PDB entry 7UB5 | electron microscopy, 3.35 A resolution | chains A and C of the 3 polymer chains in the assembly

# Chain A (and C)
Molecule: Spike glycoprotein
Source organism: Severe acute respiratory syndrome coronavirus 2
Notes: chain C of this document is another copy of the same molecule, construct and numbering; everything in this record applies to it too
UniProtKB: P0DTC2 (SPIKE_SARS2); aligned to UniProt positions 1-1205 over residues 4-1208 (the alignment contains insertions or deletions, so no single offset holds)
Amino-acid sequence (1285 residues; row label = number of the first residue in the row):
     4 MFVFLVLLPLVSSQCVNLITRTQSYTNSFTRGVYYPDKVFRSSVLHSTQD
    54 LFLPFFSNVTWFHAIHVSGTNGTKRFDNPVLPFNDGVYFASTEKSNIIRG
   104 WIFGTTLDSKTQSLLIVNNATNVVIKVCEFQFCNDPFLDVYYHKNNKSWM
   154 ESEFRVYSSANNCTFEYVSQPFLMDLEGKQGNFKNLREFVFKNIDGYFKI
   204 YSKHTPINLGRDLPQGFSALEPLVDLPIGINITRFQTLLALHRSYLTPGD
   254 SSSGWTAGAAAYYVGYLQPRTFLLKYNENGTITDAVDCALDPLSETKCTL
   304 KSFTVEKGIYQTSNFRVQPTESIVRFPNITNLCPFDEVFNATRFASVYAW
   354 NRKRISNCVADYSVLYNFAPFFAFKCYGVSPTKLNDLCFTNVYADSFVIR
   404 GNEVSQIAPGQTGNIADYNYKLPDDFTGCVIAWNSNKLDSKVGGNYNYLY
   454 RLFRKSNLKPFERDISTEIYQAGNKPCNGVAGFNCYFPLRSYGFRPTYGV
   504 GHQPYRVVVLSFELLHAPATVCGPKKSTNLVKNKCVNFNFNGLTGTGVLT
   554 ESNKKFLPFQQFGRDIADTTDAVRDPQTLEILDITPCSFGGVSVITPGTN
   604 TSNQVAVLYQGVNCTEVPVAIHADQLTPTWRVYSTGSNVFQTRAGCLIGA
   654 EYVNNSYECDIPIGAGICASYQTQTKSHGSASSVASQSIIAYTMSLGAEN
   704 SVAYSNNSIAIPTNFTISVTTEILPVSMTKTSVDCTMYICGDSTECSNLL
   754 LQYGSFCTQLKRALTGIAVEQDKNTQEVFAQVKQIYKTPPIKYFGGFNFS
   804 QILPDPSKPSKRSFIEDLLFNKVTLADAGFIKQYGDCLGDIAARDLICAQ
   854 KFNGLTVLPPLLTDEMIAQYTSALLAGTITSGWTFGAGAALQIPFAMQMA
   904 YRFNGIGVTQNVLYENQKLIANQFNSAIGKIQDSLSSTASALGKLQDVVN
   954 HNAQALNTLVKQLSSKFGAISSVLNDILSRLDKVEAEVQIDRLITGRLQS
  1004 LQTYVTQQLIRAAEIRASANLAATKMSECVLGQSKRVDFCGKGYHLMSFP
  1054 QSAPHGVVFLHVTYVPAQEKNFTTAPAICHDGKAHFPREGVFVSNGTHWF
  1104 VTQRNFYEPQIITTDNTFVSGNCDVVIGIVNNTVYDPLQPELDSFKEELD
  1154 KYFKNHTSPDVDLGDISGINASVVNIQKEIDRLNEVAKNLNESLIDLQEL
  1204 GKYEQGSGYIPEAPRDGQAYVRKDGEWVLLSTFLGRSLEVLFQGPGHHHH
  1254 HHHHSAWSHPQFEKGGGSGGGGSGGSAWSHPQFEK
Disordered / not traced: 4-22, 75-79, 146-164, 180-185, 244-260, 623-638, 679-688, 1148-1288 (chain C: 4-27, 72-77, 140-164, 178-186, 211-214, 244-262, 624-638, 675-690, 830-847, 1148-1288)
Cystine bridges: Cys131-Cys166, Cys291-Cys301, Cys336-Cys361, Cys379-Cys432, Cys391-Cys525, Cys480-Cys488, Cys538-Cys590, Cys617-Cys649, Cys662-Cys671, Cys738-Cys760, Cys743-Cys749, Cys840-Cys851, Cys1032-Cys1043, Cys1082-Cys1126
Glycans and other covalent adducts: N-acetylglucosamine (NAG) linked to Asn61, Asn122, Asn165, Asn234, Asn282, Asn331, Asn343, Asn616, Asn709, Asn717, Asn801, Asn1074, Asn1098, Asn1134
Sequence notes: conflict Ile22 (Thr19 in P0DTC2), Ser27 (Ala in P0DTC2), Gly213 (Val in P0DTC2), Phe371 (Ser in P0DTC2), Ala376 (Thr in P0DTC2), Asn405 (Asp in P0DTC2), Ser408 (Arg in P0DTC2), Arg498 (Gln in P0DTC2); variant Asp142 (Gly in P0DTC2), Asp339 (Gly in P0DTC2), Pro373 (Ser in P0DTC2), Phe375 (Ser in P0DTC2), Asn417 (Lys in P0DTC2), Lys440 (Asn in P0DTC2), Asn477 (Ser in P0DTC2), Lys478 (Thr in P0DTC2), Ala484 (Glu in P0DTC2), Arg493 (Gln in P0DTC2), Tyr501 (Asn in P0DTC2), His505 (Tyr in P0DTC2), Gly614 (Asp in P0DTC2), Tyr655 (His in P0DTC2), Lys679 (Asn in P0DTC2), His681 (Pro in P0DTC2), Lys764 (Asn in P0DTC2), Tyr796 (Asp in P0DTC2), His954 (Gln in P0DTC2), Lys969 (Asn in P0DTC2); engineered mutation Gly682 (Arg in P0DTC2), Ser683 (Arg in P0DTC2), Ser685 (Arg in P0DTC2); expression tag (1209-1288)
Residues lining bound ligands: N-acetylglucosamine (NAG; 2-acetamido-2-deoxy-beta-D-glucopyranose): Ser459, Asn460, Lys462, Glu465

# Chain A / chain C interface
Residue-residue contacts - 190 pairs, chain A then chain C:
  Tyr38(A) with Leu560(C); Phe562(C), hydrophobic
  Lys41(A) with His519(C); Phe562(C); Gln563(C); Gln564(C); Phe565(C)
  Val42(A) with Gln563(C); Phe565(C); Arg567(C)
  Phe43(A) with Lys558(C); Phe559(C), hydrophobic; Gln563(C); Phe565(C), hydrogen bond (backbone-backbone); Gly566(C); Arg567(C), hydrogen bond (backbone-backbone)
  Val47(A) with Ile569(C), hydrophobic
  Lys113(A) with Glu471(C)
  Gln115(A) with Ile468(C)
  Asn196(A) with Lys462(C)
  Asp198(A) with Pro463(C)
  Gly199(A) with Lys462(C); Pro463(C)
  Tyr200(A) with Tyr396(C); Glu516(C)
  Glu224(A) with Phe562(C)
  Pro225(A) with Phe562(C), hydrophobic
  Pro230(A) with Tyr396(C)
  Gly232(A) with Phe464(C); Arg466(C)
  Ile233(A) with Lys462(C), hydrogen bond (backbone-side chain)
  Asn234(A) with Lys462(C); Glu465(C)
  Tyr369(A) with Asn405(C); His505(C), hydrogen bond (backbone-side chain)
  Asn370(A) with Arg403(C)
  Ala372(A) with His505(C)
  Pro373(A) with Gly502(C); Val503(C); His505(C)
  Phe374(A) with Asn405(C)
  Phe375(A) with Asn405(C); Val503(C), hydrophobic; Gly504(C); Tyr508(C)
  Thr385(A) with Gln414(C), hydrogen bond; Thr415(C)
  Pro412(A) with Val987(C)
  Gly413(A) with Asp985(C)
  Asp427(A) with Lys986(C)
  Lys440(A) with Thr500(C)
  Asp737(A) with Asn317(C), hydrogen bond
  Met740(A) with Phe592(C), hydrophobic
  Asp745(A) with Arg319(C), salt bridge
  Gln755(A) with Ser968(C); Lys969(C); Phe970(C), hydrogen bond (backbone-backbone)
  Tyr756(A) with Arg995(C)
  Gly757(A) with Gln965(C); Ser968(C)
  Ser758(A) with Thr961(C); Gln965(C), hydrogen bond (backbone-side chain)
  Phe759(A) with Gln965(C); Phe970(C), hydrophobic; Gln1002(C); Ser1003(C)
  Gln762(A) with Thr961(C); Thr1006(C)
  Lys764(A) with Gln314(C), hydrogen bond (side chain-backbone)
  Lys786(A) with Gly700(C)
  Gln787(A) with Ala701(C); Asn703(C), hydrogen bond
  Ile788(A) with Leu699(C); Ala701(C), hydrogen bond (backbone-backbone); Glu702(C); Asn703(C), hydrogen bond (backbone-backbone)
  Tyr789(A) with Asn703(C); Val705(C), hydrophobic
  Lys790(A) with Glu702(C), salt bridge; Asn703(C), hydrogen bond (backbone-backbone); Ser704(C)
  Pro792(A) with Tyr707(C), hydrophobic
  Tyr796(A) with Asn709(C)
  Phe797(A) with Tyr707(C), hydrophobic
  Phe833(A) with Arg646(C); Ala647(C)
  Ile834(A) with Arg646(C)
  Gln836(A) with Gly614(C); Val615(C); Asn616(C); Glu619(C); Gln644(C); Arg646(C), hydrogen bond (side chain-backbone)
  Tyr837(A) with Phe592(C); Gln613(C); Gly614(C); Val615(C), hydrophobic; Glu619(C)
  Asp843(A) with Ser555(C); Asn556(C), hydrogen bond (side chain-backbone); Asp586(C)
  Arg847(A) with Lys557(C); Arg567(C); Asp568(C), salt bridge; Asp574(C), salt bridge
  Lys854(A) with Phe592(C)
  Phe855(A) with Pro589(C), hydrophobic; Phe592(C), hydrophobic
  Leu861(A) with Gln613(C)
  Pro863(A) with Ala668(C), hydrogen bond (backbone-backbone)
  Leu864(A) with Pro665(C), hydrophobic; Ala668(C); Gly669(C), hydrogen bond (backbone-backbone); Met697(C), hydrophobic
  Thr866(A) with Ala668(C)
  Met869(A) with Thr696(C); Leu699(C), hydrophobic
  Gln872(A) with Leu699(C)
  Tyr873(A) with Leu699(C)
  Thr883(A) with Val705(C)
  Trp886(A) with Tyr1047(C), hydrogen bond
  Gly889(A) with Asp1041(C); Lys1045(C)
  Ala890(A) with Gly1046(C); Tyr1047(C)
  Ala893(A) with Glu1072(C)
  Leu894(A) with Ala713(C); Pro715(C); Glu1072(C)
  Gln895(A) with Val705(C); Ala706(C); Ser711(C), hydrogen bond; Ile712(C); Ala713(C), hydrogen bond (backbone-backbone); Asn1074(C), hydrogen bond
  Ile896(A) with Tyr707(C)
  Pro897(A) with Tyr707(C), hydrophobic; Ser708(C); Asn709(C); Ser711(C)
  Phe898(A) with Tyr707(C), hydrogen bond (backbone-side chain)
  Met900(A) with Thr1077(C), hydrogen bond; Ala1078(C); Val1094(C), hydrophobic
  Tyr904(A) with Val1094(C); Arg1107(C)
  Asn907(A) with Arg1107(C)
  Gln913(A) with Pro1090(C), hydrogen bond (side chain-backbone)
  Asn914(A) with Ser1123(C), hydrogen bond
  Tyr917(A) with Pro1079(C); Phe1089(C), hydrophobic; Val1128(C); Val1129(C)
  Glu918(A) with Ser1123(C), hydrogen bond; Val1128(C)
  Val963(A) with Ala570(C)
  Ser967(A) with Asp571(C)
  Ser975(A) with Asp571(C), hydrogen bond
  Val976(A) with Asp571(C)
  Asn978(A) with Thr547(C)
  Leu981(A) with Lys386(C), hydrogen bond (backbone-side chain)
  Ser982(A) with Lys386(C); Leu390(C); Gly545(C)
  Arg983(A) with Gly381(C), hydrogen bond (side chain-backbone); Ser383(C), hydrogen bond (backbone-backbone); Lys386(C); Leu390(C); Thr430(C)
  Leu984(A) with Gly381(C); Ser383(C); Lys386(C)
  Asp985(A) with Ser383(C); Thr385(C)
  Asp994(A) with Arg995(C), salt bridge
  Gln1005(A) with Gln1002(C), hydrogen bond
  Thr1009(A) with Thr1009(C)
  Leu1012(A) with Ile1013(C), hydrophobic
  Arg1019(A) with Glu1017(C), salt bridge
  Thr1027(A) with Arg1039(C)
  Ser1030(A) with Val1040(C)
  Glu1031(A) with Arg1039(C), salt bridge; Val1040(C)
  Leu1034(A) with Val1040(C); Asp1041(C)
  Gly1035(A) with Val1040(C)
  Arg1039(A) with Arg1039(C)
  Glu1111(A) with Ser1123(C)
  Leu1141(A) with Leu1141(C), hydrophobic
  Glu1144(A) with Leu1145(C)
Other interface residues (no listed pair), chain A (120 interface residues in all): Asp40, Arg44, Thr167, Asp228, Asn282, Gln414, Ser735, Arg765, Gly832, Gly842, Ile844, Asn856, Pro862, Ala892, Lys921, Lys964, Leu966, Ile973
Other interface residues (no listed pair), chain C (132 interface residues in all): Arg355, Val382, Gly404, Ser469, Tyr501, Glu554, Gly593, Thr645, Ile666, Gly667, Gly971, Gly999, Phe1042, Val1068, Arg1091, Phe1121, Gly1124, Ile1130

# In short
The interface between chain A and chain C involves 120 residues on one side and 132 on the other; the contacts
include 31 hydrogen bonds and 7 salt bridges. Among the polar pairs are Asp745(A)-Arg319(C),
Lys790(A)-Glu702(C) and Arg847(A)-Asp568(C). Chain A binds N-acetylglucosamine.
Chain A and chain C are both Spike glycoprotein (Severe acute respiratory syndrome coronavirus 2); the
structure, SARS-CoV-2 Omicron-BA.2 3-RBD down Spike Protein Trimer without the P986-P987 stabilizing mutations
(S-GSAS-Omicron-BA.2), was determined by electron microscopy (same publication as 7UB0 and 7UB6).
